PDB entry 5J2T | X-ray diffraction, 2.20 A resolution | chains D and E of the 6 polymer chains in the assembly

Chain D:
Name: Tubulin beta-2B chain
Organism: Bos taurus
UniProt: Q6B856 (TBB2B_BOVIN); the author numbering skips numbers that UniProt does not, so the offset changes along the chain: 1-42 = UniProt 1-42; 45-360 = UniProt 43-358; 369-455 = UniProt 359-445
Sequence (445 residues; numbered 1 to 455; 10 numbers in that range are skipped by the numbering (no residue carries them; nothing is unmodelled there); the number before each row is that of its first residue):
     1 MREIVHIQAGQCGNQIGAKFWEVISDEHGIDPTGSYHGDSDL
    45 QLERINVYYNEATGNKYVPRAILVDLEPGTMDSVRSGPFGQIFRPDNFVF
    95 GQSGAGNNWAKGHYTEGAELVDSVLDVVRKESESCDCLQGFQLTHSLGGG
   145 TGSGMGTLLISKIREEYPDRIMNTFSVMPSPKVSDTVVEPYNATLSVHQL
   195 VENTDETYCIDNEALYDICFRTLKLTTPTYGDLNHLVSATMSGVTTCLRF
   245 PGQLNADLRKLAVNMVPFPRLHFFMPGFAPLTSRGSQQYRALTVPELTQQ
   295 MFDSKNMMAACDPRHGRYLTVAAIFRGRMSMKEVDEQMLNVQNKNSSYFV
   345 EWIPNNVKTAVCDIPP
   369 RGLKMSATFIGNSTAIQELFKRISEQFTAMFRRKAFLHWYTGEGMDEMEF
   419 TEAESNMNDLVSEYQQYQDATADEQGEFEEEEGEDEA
Disordered / not traced: 277-283, 442-455
Residues lining bound ligands: GDP (guanosine-5'-diphosphate): Gly10, Gln11, Cys12, Gln15, Ile16, Asn101, Ser140, Gly142, Gly143, Gly144, Thr145, Gly146, Ser147, Val171, Pro173, Val177, Ser178, Glu183, Asn206, Leu209, Tyr224, Leu227, Asn228
Curated features (UniProtKB/Swiss-Prot):
  - motif: Met1 to Ile4 (MREI motif)
  - binding site (GTP): Gln11, Glu71, Ser140, Gly144, Thr145, Gly146, Asn206, Asn228
  - binding site (Mg(2+)): Glu71
  - modified residue: Ser40 (Phosphoserine), Thr57 (Phosphothreonine), Lys60 (N6-acetyllysine), Ser174 (Phosphoserine), Thr287 (Phosphothreonine), Thr292 (Phosphothreonine), Arg320 (Omega-N-methylarginine), Glu448 (5-glutamyl polyglutamate)
  - cross-link (Glycyl lysine isopeptide (Lys-Gly)): Lys60 (interchain with G-Cter in ubiquitin), Lys326 (interchain with G-Cter in ubiquitin)
From the paper describing this entry:
  - binding site for vinblastine: Val177, Asp179, Pro222, Tyr224
  - binding site for GDP: Tyr224

Chain E:
Name: Stathmin-4
Organism: Rattus norvegicus
UniProt: P63043 (STMN4_RAT); residues 5-145 here correspond to UniProt positions 49-189 (UniProt number = residue number + 44)
Sequence (143 residues; each row starts with the number of its first residue):
     3 MADMEVIELNKCTSGQSFEVILKPPSFDGVPEFNASLPRRRDPSLEEIQK
    53 KLEAAEERRKYQEAELLKHLAEKREHEREVIQKAIEENNNFIKMAKEKLA
   103 QKMESNKENREAHLAAMLERLQEKDKHAEEVRKNKELKEEASR
Disordered / not traced: 3-5, 29-43, 141-145
Sequence notes: initiating methionine (3); expression tag (4)
Curated features (UniProtKB/Swiss-Prot):
  - modified residue: Ser46 (Phosphoserine)

Chain D / chain E interface:
Residue-residue contacts (23):
  Tyr108(D) - Lys126(E)
  Tyr108(D) - His129(E)  hydrogen bond
  Tyr108(D) - Ala130(E)  hydrophobic
  Tyr108(D) - Val133(E)  hydrophobic
  Tyr108(D) - Arg134(E)  hydrogen bond (backbone-side chain)
  Ala112(D) - Arg134(E)
  Ser155(D) - Leu123(E)
  Lys156(D) - Asp127(E)  salt bridge
  Arg158(D) - Leu123(E)
  Glu159(D) - Leu123(E)
  Glu159(D) - Gln124(E)
  Glu159(D) - Asp127(E)
  Pro162(D) - Met119(E)
  Pro162(D) - Leu120(E)  hydrophobic
  Gln193(D) - Lys126(E)
  Asn197(D) - Leu123(E)
  Gly410(D) - Lys137(E)
  Glu411(D) - Val133(E)
  Glu411(D) - Lys137(E)  salt bridge
  Gly412(D) - Val133(E)
  Gly412(D) - Asn136(E)  hydrogen bond (backbone-side chain)
  Asp414(D) - His129(E)  salt bridge
  Glu417(D) - His129(E)  salt bridge
Other interface residues (no listed pair), chain D (17 interface residues in all): Thr109, Asp163, Met413
Other interface residues (no listed pair), chain E (14 interface residues in all): Arg112, Leu116

In short:
The interface between chain D and chain E involves 17 residues on one side and 14 on the other; the contacts
include 3 hydrogen bonds and 4 salt bridges. Polar contacts include Lys156(D)-Asp127(E), Glu411(D)-Lys137(E)
and Asp414(D)-His129(E). The paper reports a binding site for vinblastine at Val177(D), Asp179(D) and
Pro222(D) among others; a binding site for GDP at Tyr224(D).
Here chain D is Tubulin beta-2B chain (Bos taurus) and chain E is Stathmin-4 (Rattus norvegicus). Entry 5J2T
(Tubulin-vinblastine complex) was determined by X-ray diffraction (same publication as 5IYZ and 5J2U).
